PDB entry 6Y2I | X-ray diffraction, 1.53 A resolution | chains AAA and BBB

Chain AAA (and BBB):
Molecule: 3-oxoacyl-[acyl-carrier-protein] synthase 1
Source organism: Mycobacterium tuberculosis H37Rv
Notes: EC 2.3.1.41; chain BBB of this document is another copy of the same molecule, construct and numbering; everything in this record applies to it too
Reference sequence: P9WQD9 (FAB1_MYCTU); residues 2-416 here = UniProt positions 2-416
Chain sequence (435 residues; row label = number of the first residue in the row; numbers below 1 keep their minus sign (Met-18 is residue -18)):
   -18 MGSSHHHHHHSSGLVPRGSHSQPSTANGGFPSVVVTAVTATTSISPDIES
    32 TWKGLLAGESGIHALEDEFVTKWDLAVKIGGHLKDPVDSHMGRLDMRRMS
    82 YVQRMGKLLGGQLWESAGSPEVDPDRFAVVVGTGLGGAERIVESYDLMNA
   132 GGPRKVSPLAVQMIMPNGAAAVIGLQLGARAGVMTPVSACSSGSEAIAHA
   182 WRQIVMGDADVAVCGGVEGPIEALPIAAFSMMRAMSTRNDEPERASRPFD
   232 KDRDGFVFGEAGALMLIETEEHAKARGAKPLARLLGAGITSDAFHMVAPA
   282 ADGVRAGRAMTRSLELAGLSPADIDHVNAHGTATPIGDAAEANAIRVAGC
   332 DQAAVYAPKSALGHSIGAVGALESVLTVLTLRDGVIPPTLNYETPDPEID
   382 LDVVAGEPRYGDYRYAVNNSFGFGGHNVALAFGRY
Not modelled in the structure: -18 to 3
Differences from the reference sequence: initiating methionine (-18); expression tag (-17 to 1)
Metal / ion sites: Na+: Asn309, Ala310, Glu354, Asn399, Asn400
Ligand contacts: N-(1H-indazol-5-yl)butane-1-sulfonamide (O6Z): Leu116, Gly117, Ala119, Glu120, Glu199, Gly200, Pro201, Ile202, Glu203, Pro206, Phe210, Phe239, Gly240, Glu241, His345, Ser346, Ile347
Swiss-Prot annotation at these positions:
  - active site (For beta-ketoacyl synthase activity): Cys171, His311, His345
  - binding site (substrate): His311, His345
  - site (Interacts with the inhibitor thiolactomycin): Cys171, His311, His345
  - mutagenesis: Asp66 (D66N: Increases resistance to isoniazid), Cys171 (C171A: Loss of activity with hexadecanoyl-CoA; C171Q: Mimics structural changes caused by acyl-enzyme formation), Gly269 (G269S: Increases resistance to isoniazid), His311 (H311A: Loss of activity with hexadecanoyl-CoA), Gly312 (G312S: Increases resistance to isoniazid), Lys340 (K340A: Loss of activity with hexadecanoyl-CoA), His345 (H345A: Loss of activity with hexadecanoyl-CoA), Phe413 (F413L: Increases resistance to isoniazid)

Chain AAA / chain BBB interface:
Contacting residue pairs (136):
  Trp54(AAA) - Met129(BBB)
  Trp54(AAA) - Gly133(BBB)
  Trp54(AAA) - Pro134(BBB)
  Leu56(AAA) - Pro134(BBB)  hydrophobic
  Gln84(AAA) - Met277(BBB)
  Asp106(AAA) - Arg286(BBB)  salt bridge
  Gly115(AAA) - Pro147(BBB)
  Leu116(AAA) - Ile145(BBB)  hydrophobic
  Leu116(AAA) - Pro147(BBB)
  Ile122(AAA) - Ile122(BBB)  hydrophobic
  Ile122(AAA) - Val123(BBB)  hydrophobic
  Val123(AAA) - Ile122(BBB)  hydrophobic
  Val123(AAA) - Tyr126(BBB)
  Tyr126(AAA) - Asp127(BBB)  hydrogen bond
  Asp127(AAA) - Tyr126(BBB)  hydrogen bond
  Met129(AAA) - Trp54(BBB)
  Met129(AAA) - Ala204(BBB)  hydrophobic
  Met129(AAA) - Leu205(BBB)  hydrophobic
  Met129(AAA) - Ala208(BBB)  hydrophobic
  Asn130(AAA) - Trp54(BBB)
  Gly133(AAA) - Trp54(BBB)
  Pro134(AAA) - Trp54(BBB)
  Pro134(AAA) - Leu56(BBB)  hydrophobic
  Pro134(AAA) - Ala208(BBB)  hydrophobic
  Pro134(AAA) - Met212(BBB)
  Arg135(AAA) - Met212(BBB)
  Val137(AAA) - Leu205(BBB)  hydrophobic
  Val137(AAA) - Ala209(BBB)  hydrophobic
  Val137(AAA) - Met212(BBB)
  Pro139(AAA) - Met212(BBB)
  Pro139(AAA) - Met213(BBB)
  Val142(AAA) - Ala209(BBB)  hydrophobic
  Val142(AAA) - Phe210(BBB)  hydrophobic
  Val142(AAA) - Met213(BBB)  hydrophobic
  Gln143(AAA) - Met277(BBB)
  Gln143(AAA) - Val278(BBB)
  Ile145(AAA) - Leu116(BBB)  hydrophobic
  Met146(AAA) - Met277(BBB)  hydrophobic
  Met146(AAA) - Phe404(BBB)
  Met146(AAA) - Gly405(BBB)
  Pro147(AAA) - Gly115(BBB)
  Pro147(AAA) - Leu116(BBB)
  Pro147(AAA) - Val168(BBB)
  Asn148(AAA) - Val168(BBB)
  Asn148(AAA) - Ser169(BBB)
  Asn148(AAA) - Ala170(BBB)
  Asn148(AAA) - Phe404(BBB)  hydrogen bond (side chain-backbone)
  Asn148(AAA) - His407(BBB)  hydrogen bond
  Ala152(AAA) - Met277(BBB)  hydrophobic
  Ala152(AAA) - Gly405(BBB)
  Val153(AAA) - Met277(BBB)  hydrophobic
  Gly155(AAA) - Ala274(BBB)
  Leu156(AAA) - Ala274(BBB)
  Leu156(AAA) - Phe275(BBB)
  Leu156(AAA) - His276(BBB)
  Leu156(AAA) - Met277(BBB)  hydrophobic
  Gly159(AAA) - Ala274(BBB)
  Ala160(AAA) - Ser272(BBB)  hydrogen bond (backbone-side chain)
  Ala160(AAA) - Ala274(BBB)
  Arg161(AAA) - Thr271(BBB)
  Arg161(AAA) - Ser272(BBB)  hydrogen bond (backbone-backbone)
  Arg161(AAA) - Asp273(BBB)  hydrogen bond (side chain-backbone)
  Arg161(AAA) - Ala274(BBB)  hydrogen bond (side chain-backbone)
  Arg161(AAA) - Arg286(BBB)  hydrogen bond (backbone-side chain)
  Ala162(AAA) - Ile270(BBB)
  Ala162(AAA) - Ser272(BBB)
  Gly163(AAA) - Thr271(BBB)
  Gly163(AAA) - Ser272(BBB)  hydrogen bond (backbone-side chain)
  Val164(AAA) - Ser272(BBB)
  Val164(AAA) - His407(BBB)  hydrogen bond (backbone-side chain)
  Met165(AAA) - Glu176(BBB)
  Met165(AAA) - His180(BBB)
  Thr166(AAA) - Thr166(BBB)
  Thr166(AAA) - Pro167(BBB)
  Thr166(AAA) - Val168(BBB)  hydrogen bond (backbone-backbone)
  Pro167(AAA) - Thr166(BBB)
  Val168(AAA) - Pro147(BBB)
  Val168(AAA) - Asn148(BBB)
  Val168(AAA) - Thr166(BBB)  hydrogen bond (backbone-backbone)
  Val168(AAA) - Val168(BBB)  hydrophobic
  Ser169(AAA) - Asn148(BBB)
  Ala170(AAA) - Asn148(BBB)
  Glu176(AAA) - Met165(BBB)
  His180(AAA) - Met165(BBB)
  Arg183(AAA) - Gln184(BBB)  hydrogen bond
  Arg183(AAA) - Met187(BBB)
  Gln184(AAA) - Arg183(BBB)  hydrogen bond
  Gln184(AAA) - Ile270(BBB)
  Met187(AAA) - Arg183(BBB)
  Met187(AAA) - Arg293(BBB)  hydrogen bond (backbone-side chain)
  Gly188(AAA) - Arg293(BBB)
  Asp189(AAA) - Arg293(BBB)  salt bridge
  Ala204(AAA) - Met129(BBB)  hydrophobic
  Leu205(AAA) - Met129(BBB)  hydrophobic
  Ala208(AAA) - Met129(BBB)  hydrophobic
  Ala208(AAA) - Pro134(BBB)  hydrophobic
  Ala209(AAA) - Val137(BBB)  hydrophobic
  Ala209(AAA) - Val142(BBB)  hydrophobic
  Met212(AAA) - Pro134(BBB)
  Met212(AAA) - Arg135(BBB)
  Met212(AAA) - Val137(BBB)
  Met212(AAA) - Pro139(BBB)
  Met213(AAA) - Pro139(BBB)
  Met213(AAA) - Val142(BBB)  hydrophobic
  Arg214(AAA) - Pro139(BBB)
  Ile270(AAA) - Ala162(BBB)
  Ile270(AAA) - Gln184(BBB)
  Thr271(AAA) - Arg161(BBB)
  Thr271(AAA) - Gly163(BBB)
  Ser272(AAA) - Ala160(BBB)  hydrogen bond (side chain-backbone)
  Ser272(AAA) - Arg161(BBB)  hydrogen bond (backbone-backbone)
  Ser272(AAA) - Ala162(BBB)
  Ser272(AAA) - Gly163(BBB)  hydrogen bond (side chain-backbone)
  Ser272(AAA) - Val164(BBB)
  Asp273(AAA) - Arg161(BBB)  hydrogen bond (backbone-side chain)
  Ala274(AAA) - Gly155(BBB)
  Ala274(AAA) - Leu156(BBB)
  Ala274(AAA) - Gly159(BBB)
  Ala274(AAA) - Ala160(BBB)
  Ala274(AAA) - Arg161(BBB)  hydrogen bond (backbone-side chain)
  Phe275(AAA) - Leu156(BBB)
  Met277(AAA) - Gln143(BBB)
  Met277(AAA) - Met146(BBB)  hydrophobic
  Met277(AAA) - Ala152(BBB)  hydrophobic
  Val278(AAA) - Gln143(BBB)
  Arg286(AAA) - Asp106(BBB)  salt bridge
  Arg286(AAA) - Arg161(BBB)  hydrogen bond (side chain-backbone)
  Arg293(AAA) - Met187(BBB)  hydrogen bond (side chain-backbone)
  Arg293(AAA) - Gly188(BBB)
  Arg293(AAA) - Asp189(BBB)  salt bridge
  Phe404(AAA) - Met146(BBB)
  Phe404(AAA) - Asn148(BBB)  hydrogen bond (backbone-side chain)
  Gly405(AAA) - Met146(BBB)
  Gly405(AAA) - Ala152(BBB)
  His407(AAA) - Asn148(BBB)  hydrogen bond
  His407(AAA) - Val164(BBB)  hydrogen bond (side chain-backbone)
Other interface residues (no listed pair), chain AAA (75 interface residues in all): Phe11, Ala119, Ser125, Ser138, Gly149, Trp182, Val186, Phe210, His276
Other interface residues (no listed pair), chain BBB (72 interface residues in all): Phe11, Ala119, Ser125, Asn130, Ser138, Val153, Trp182, Val186

Summary:
75 residues of chain AAA and 72 residues of chain BBB are in contact, with 26 hydrogen bonds and 4 salt
bridges. Polar pairs include Asp106(AAA)-Arg286(BBB), Asp189(AAA)-Arg293(BBB) and Tyr126(AAA)-Asp127(BBB).
Chain AAA binds N-(1H-indazol-5-yl)butane-1-sulfonamide.
Both chains are 3-oxoacyl-[acyl-carrier-protein] synthase 1 (Mycobacterium tuberculosis H37Rv). Entry 6Y2I
(Crystal structure of M. tuberculosis KasA in complex with N-(1H-indazol-5-yl)butane-1-sulfonamide) was
determined by X-ray diffraction, deposited together with 6Y2J.
